PDB entry 8PFG | electron microscopy, 3.10 A resolution | chains I and B of the 9 polymer chains in the assembly

[Chain I]
Protein: DNA-directed RNA polymerase subunit beta
From: Escherichia coli
Notes: EC 2.7.7.6
Reference sequence: P0A8V2 (RPOB_ECOLI); numbering as in UniProt (aligned over 1-1342)
Amino-acid sequence (1342 residues; row label = number of the first residue in the row):
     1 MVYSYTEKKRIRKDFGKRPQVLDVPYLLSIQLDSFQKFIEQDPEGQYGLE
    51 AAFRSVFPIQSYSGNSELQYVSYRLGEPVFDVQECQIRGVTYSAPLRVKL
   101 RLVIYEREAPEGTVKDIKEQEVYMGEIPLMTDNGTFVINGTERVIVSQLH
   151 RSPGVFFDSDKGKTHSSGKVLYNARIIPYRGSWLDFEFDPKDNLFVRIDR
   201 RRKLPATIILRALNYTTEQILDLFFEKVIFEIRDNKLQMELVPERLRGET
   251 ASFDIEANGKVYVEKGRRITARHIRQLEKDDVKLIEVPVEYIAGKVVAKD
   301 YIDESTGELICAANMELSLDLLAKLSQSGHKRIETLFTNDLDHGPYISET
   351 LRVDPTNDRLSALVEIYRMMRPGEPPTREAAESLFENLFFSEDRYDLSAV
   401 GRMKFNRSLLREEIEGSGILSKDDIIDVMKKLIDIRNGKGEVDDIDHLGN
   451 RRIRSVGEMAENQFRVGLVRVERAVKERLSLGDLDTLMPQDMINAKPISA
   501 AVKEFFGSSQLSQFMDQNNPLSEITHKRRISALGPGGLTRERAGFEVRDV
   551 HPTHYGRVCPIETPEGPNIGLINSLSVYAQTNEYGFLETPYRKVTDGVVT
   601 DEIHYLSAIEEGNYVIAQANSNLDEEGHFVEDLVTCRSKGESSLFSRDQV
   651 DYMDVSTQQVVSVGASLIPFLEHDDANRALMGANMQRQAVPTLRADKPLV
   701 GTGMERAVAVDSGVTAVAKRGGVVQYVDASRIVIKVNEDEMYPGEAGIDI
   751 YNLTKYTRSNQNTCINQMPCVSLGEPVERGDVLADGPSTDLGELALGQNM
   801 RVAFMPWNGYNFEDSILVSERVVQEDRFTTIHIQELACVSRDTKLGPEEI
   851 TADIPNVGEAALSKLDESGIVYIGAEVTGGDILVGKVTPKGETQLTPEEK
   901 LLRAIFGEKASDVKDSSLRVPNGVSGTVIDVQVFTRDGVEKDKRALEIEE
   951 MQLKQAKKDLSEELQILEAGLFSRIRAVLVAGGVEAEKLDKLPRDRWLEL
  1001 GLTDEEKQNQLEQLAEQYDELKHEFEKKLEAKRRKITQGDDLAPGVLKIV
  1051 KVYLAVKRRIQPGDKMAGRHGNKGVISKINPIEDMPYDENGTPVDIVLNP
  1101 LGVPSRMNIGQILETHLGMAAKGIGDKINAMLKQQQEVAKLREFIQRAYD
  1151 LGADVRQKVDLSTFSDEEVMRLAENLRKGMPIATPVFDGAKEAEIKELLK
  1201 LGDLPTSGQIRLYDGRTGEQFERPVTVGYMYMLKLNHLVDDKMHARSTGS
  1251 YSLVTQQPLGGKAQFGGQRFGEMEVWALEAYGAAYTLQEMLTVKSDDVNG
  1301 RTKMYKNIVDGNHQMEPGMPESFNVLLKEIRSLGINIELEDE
Disordered / not traced: 891-911
UniProt features mapped onto this chain:
  - modified residue (N6-acetyllysine): Lys-1022, Lys-1200

[Chain B]
Molecule: template DNA
Sequence (40 nucleotides; numbered 1 to 40; the number before each row is that of its first residue):
     1 GGAAGATCGAAAAAAGCACACGCTGACCCGCGTGGTGGTG

[How chain I and chain B interact]
Residue-residue contacts - 17 pairs, chain I then chain B:
  Asn-139(I) with DA26(B), phosphate contact
  Arg-143(I) with DG25(B), hydrogen bond to the phosphate; DA26(B), salt bridge to the phosphate
  Arg-202(I) with DA12(B), phosphate contact
  Lys-203(I) with DA11(B), salt bridge to the phosphate
  Gly-507(I) with DA26(B), phosphate contact
  Ser-508(I) with DA26(B), sugar contact
  Phe-514(I) with DG25(B), sugar contact
  Arg-542(I) with DG16(B), hydrogen bond to the base; DC17(B), hydrogen bond to the base
  Gly-1261(I) with DG22(B), phosphate contact
  Lys-1262(I) with DG22(B), hydrogen bond to the phosphate
  Ala-1263(I) with DC23(B), phosphate contact
  Gln-1268(I) with DC21(B), sugar contact
  Arg-1269(I) with DA20(B), salt bridge to the phosphate; DC21(B), hydrogen bond to the phosphate
  Gly-1271(I) with DA20(B), phosphate contact
Other interface residues (no listed pair), chain I (19 interface residues in all): Thr-141, Pro-190, Lys-191, Gly-1267, Met-1273
Other interface residues (no listed pair), chain B (13 interface residues in all): DA10, DC19, DT24

[In short]
The interface between chain I and chain B involves 19 residues on one side and 13 on the other; the contacts
include 5 hydrogen bonds and 3 salt bridges. Polar pairs include Arg-542(I)/DG16(B), Arg-542(I)/DC17(B) and
Arg-143(I)/DG25(B).
Here chain I is DNA-directed RNA polymerase subunit beta (Escherichia coli) and chain B is template DNA. Entry
8PFG (autoinhibited RfaH bound to E. coli transcription complex paused at ops site (encounter complex), not
fully ...) was determined by electron microscopy (same publication as 8PEN, 8PFJ, 8PH9, 8PHK, 8PIB, 8PID, 8PIL
and 8PIM).
